Entry 5IKF (X-ray diffraction, 2.80 A resolution); this record covers chains A and B.

[Chain A]
Name: Chromatin remodeling factor mit1
Source organism: Schizosaccharomyces pombe (strain 972 / ATCC 24843)
Notes: EC 3.6.4.-
UniProt: Q9P793 (MIT1_SCHPO); numbering as in UniProt (aligned over 1156-1417)
Sequence (262 residues; numbered 1156 to 1417; the number before each row is that of its first residue):
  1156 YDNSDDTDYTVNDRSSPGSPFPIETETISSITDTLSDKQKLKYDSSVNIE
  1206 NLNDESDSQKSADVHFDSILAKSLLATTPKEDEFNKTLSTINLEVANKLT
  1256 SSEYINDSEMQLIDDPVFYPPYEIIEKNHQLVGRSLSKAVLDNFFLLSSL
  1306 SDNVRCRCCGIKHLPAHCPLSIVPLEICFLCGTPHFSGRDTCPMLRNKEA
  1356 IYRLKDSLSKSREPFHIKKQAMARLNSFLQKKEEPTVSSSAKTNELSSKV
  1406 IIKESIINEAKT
Not modelled in the structure: 1156-1220, 1256-1266, 1272-1274, 1385-1417
Bound ions: Zn2+ site 1: C1311, C1314, H1318, C1323; Zn2+ site 2: C1333, C1336, H1340, C1347

[Chain B]
Name: Cryptic loci regulator protein 1
Source organism: Schizosaccharomyces pombe
UniProt: O74808 (CLR1_SCHPO); numbering as in UniProt (aligned over 357-500)
Sequence (155 residues; row label = number of the first residue in the row):
   346 MASMTGGQQMGPFLTPDNIASSILYSTASFSRSKPDRPRLNLSLELKLMQ
   396 NELNKGQLKKQFKGDLRNLADWNNLSLVSSKFPSLPITNLRPDGSFLKHR
   446 RFNEEIAYNRQTLEKAIKQLDLSPDKVIQLREQNGVAVNGRVCYPTRNKH
   496 SEISA
Not modelled in the structure: 346-356, 492-500
Construct notes: expression tag (346-356)

[Interface between chain A and chain B]
Pairs across the interface (130; chain A residue first):
  F1221(A) - T457(B)
  F1221(A) - K460(B)
  F1221(A) - A461(B)
  F1221(A) - Q464(B)
  D1222(A) - Y453(B)
  L1225(A) - S425(B)
  L1225(A) - Y453(B)  hydrophobic
  S1228(A) - L422(B)
  S1228(A) - S425(B)  hydrogen bond
  S1228(A) - K426(B)
  L1229(A) - K426(B)
  L1229(A) - N454(B)
  L1229(A) - T457(B)
  L1229(A) - L458(B)
  L1229(A) - Q478(B)
  L1229(A) - N479(B)  hydrogen bond (backbone-side chain)
  L1230(A) - L465(B)  hydrophobic
  L1230(A) - L475(B)  hydrophobic
  L1230(A) - Q478(B)
  A1231(A) - L422(B)
  A1231(A) - Q478(B)
  T1232(A) - Q478(B)
  P1234(A) - N418(B)
  P1275(A) - R412(B)
  Y1277(A) - D410(B)  hydrogen bond
  Y1277(A) - N413(B)
  E1278(A) - N413(B)  hydrogen bond (backbone-side chain)
  I1279(A) - D410(B)
  I1279(A) - R412(B)
  I1279(A) - N413(B)
  I1280(A) - R412(B)  hydrogen bond (backbone-backbone)
  I1280(A) - N413(B)  hydrogen bond (backbone-side chain)
  I1280(A) - D416(B)
  E1281(A) - R412(B)  hydrogen bond (backbone-backbone)
  E1281(A) - A415(B)
  E1281(A) - D416(B)
  E1281(A) - W417(B)  hydrogen bond (side chain-backbone)
  H1284(A) - R412(B)
  L1286(A) - R412(B)
  S1290(A) - Y370(B)  hydrogen bond
  L1291(A) - S388(B)  hydrogen bond (backbone-side chain)
  S1292(A) - S388(B)
  L1296(A) - S388(B)
  L1296(A) - L389(B)
  F1300(A) - K392(B)
  C1311(A) - S421(B)  hydrogen bond
  R1312(A) - N396(B)  hydrogen bond (backbone-side chain)
  R1312(A) - S424(B)  hydrogen bond (side chain-backbone)
  R1312(A) - F427(B)  hydrogen bond (side chain-backbone)
  R1312(A) - P428(B)  hydrogen bond (side chain-backbone)
  R1312(A) - L430(B)  hydrogen bond (side chain-backbone)
  R1312(A) - I432(B)
  C1313(A) - N396(B)  hydrogen bond (backbone-side chain)
  C1313(A) - I432(B)  hydrophobic
  C1314(A) - K392(B)  hydrogen bond (backbone-side chain)
  H1318(A) - S421(B)
  A1321(A) - N418(B)
  C1323(A) - W417(B)
  C1323(A) - N418(B)  hydrogen bond (backbone-side chain)
  C1323(A) - S421(B)
  L1325(A) - W417(B)  hydrophobic
  S1326(A) - N418(B)  hydrogen bond
  L1330(A) - N386(B)
  L1330(A) - L389(B)  hydrophobic
  L1330(A) - L411(B)  hydrophobic
  L1330(A) - R412(B)
  E1331(A) - Y370(B)  hydrogen bond
  E1331(A) - L385(B)
  E1331(A) - N386(B)  hydrogen bond (backbone-side chain)
  I1332(A) - F358(B)  hydrophobic
  I1332(A) - L385(B)
  C1333(A) - S371(B)  hydrogen bond
  C1333(A) - L385(B)  hydrophobic
  F1334(A) - F358(B)
  F1334(A) - L359(B)
  F1334(A) - N363(B)
  F1334(A) - S367(B)
  L1335(A) - L359(B)  hydrophobic
  G1337(A) - F358(B)
  T1338(A) - D410(B)
  P1339(A) - D410(B)
  P1339(A) - L411(B)  hydrogen bond (backbone-backbone)
  P1339(A) - R412(B)
  H1340(A) - L385(B)
  H1340(A) - N386(B)  hydrogen bond (backbone-side chain)
  H1340(A) - G409(B)
  H1340(A) - L411(B)
  F1341(A) - L385(B)
  F1341(A) - N386(B)
  F1341(A) - E390(B)
  F1341(A) - F407(B)  hydrophobic
  F1341(A) - L411(B)  hydrophobic
  S1342(A) - Y370(B)  hydrogen bond (side chain-backbone)
  S1342(A) - S371(B)
  S1342(A) - A373(B)
  S1342(A) - R384(B)  hydrogen bond (backbone-side chain)
  S1342(A) - L385(B)  hydrogen bond (side chain-backbone)
  G1343(A) - S371(B)  hydrogen bond (backbone-backbone)
  G1343(A) - T372(B)
  G1343(A) - A373(B)  hydrogen bond (backbone-backbone)
  R1344(A) - T372(B)
  R1344(A) - S374(B)
  D1345(A) - K408(B)  salt bridge
  T1346(A) - K408(B)
  L1350(A) - T372(B)
  R1351(A) - K408(B)  hydrogen bond (side chain-backbone)
  S1362(A) - I364(B)
  L1363(A) - I364(B)
  L1363(A) - A365(B)  hydrophobic
  K1365(A) - P361(B)
  S1366(A) - P361(B)  hydrogen bond (side chain-backbone)
  S1366(A) - I364(B)
  R1367(A) - P361(B)  hydrogen bond (backbone-backbone)
  R1367(A) - D362(B)  salt bridge
  E1368(A) - P361(B)
  E1368(A) - D362(B)
  E1368(A) - N363(B)
  E1368(A) - I364(B)  hydrogen bond (side chain-backbone)
  E1368(A) - A365(B)  hydrogen bond (side chain-backbone)
  E1368(A) - S366(B)  hydrogen bond
  I1372(A) - A365(B)  hydrophobic
  Q1375(A) - L369(B)
  A1376(A) - A365(B)
  A1376(A) - I368(B)
  A1376(A) - L369(B)  hydrophobic
  R1379(A) - L369(B)
  R1379(A) - T372(B)  hydrogen bond
  R1379(A) - A373(B)
  L1380(A) - I368(B)  hydrophobic
  F1383(A) - T372(B)
Other interface residues (no listed pair), chain A (71 interface residues in all): A1226, T1233, F1239, D1270, K1293, V1309, H1322, V1328, L1359, K1373
Other interface residues (no listed pair), chain B (59 interface residues in all): L393, L398, N419, L420

[Summary]
71 residues of chain A and 59 residues of chain B are in contact; the contacts include 37 hydrogen bonds and 2
salt bridges. Among the polar pairs are D1345(A)-K408(B), R1367(A)-D362(B) and S1228(A)-S425(B). C1311(A),
C1314(A), H1318(A) and C1323(A) coordinate Zn2+ site 1.
Here chain A is Chromatin remodeling factor mit1 (Schizosaccharomyces pombe (strain 972 / ATCC 24843)) and
chain B is Cryptic loci regulator protein 1 (Schizosaccharomyces pombe). Entry 5IKF (Crystal structure of the
C-terminal domain of the Mit1 nucleosome remodeler in complex with Clr1) was determined by X-ray diffraction,
deposited together with 5IKJ and 5IKK.
